Entry 8Q62 (electron microscopy, 3.72 A resolution); this record covers chains k and K of the 28 polymer chains in the assembly.

# Chain k
Name: Tubulin gamma-1 chain
From: Homo sapiens
UniProt: P23258 (TBG1_HUMAN); residues 1-451 here = UniProt positions 1-451
Chain sequence (451 residues; row label = number of the first residue in the row):
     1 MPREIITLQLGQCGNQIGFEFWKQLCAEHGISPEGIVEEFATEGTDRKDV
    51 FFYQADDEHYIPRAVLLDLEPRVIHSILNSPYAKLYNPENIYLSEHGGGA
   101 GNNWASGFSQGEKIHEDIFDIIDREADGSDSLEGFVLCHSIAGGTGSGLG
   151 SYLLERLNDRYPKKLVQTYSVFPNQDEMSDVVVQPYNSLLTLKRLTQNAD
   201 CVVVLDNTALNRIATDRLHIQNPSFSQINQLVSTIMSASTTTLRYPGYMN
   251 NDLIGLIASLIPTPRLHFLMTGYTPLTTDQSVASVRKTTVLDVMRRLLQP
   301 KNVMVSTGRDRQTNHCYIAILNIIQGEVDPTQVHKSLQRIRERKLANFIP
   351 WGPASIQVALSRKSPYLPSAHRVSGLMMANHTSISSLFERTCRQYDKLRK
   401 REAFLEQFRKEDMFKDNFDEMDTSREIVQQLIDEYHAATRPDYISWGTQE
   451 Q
Not modelled in the structure: 1-2, 42-44, 94-100, 178-179, 280-286, 307-312, 448-451
Curated features (UniProtKB/Swiss-Prot):
  - binding site (GTP): Ala142 to Gly148
  - modified residue: Ser131 (Phosphoserine)
  - natural variant: Tyr92 (Y92C: In CDCBM4), Thr331 (T331P: In CDCBM4), Leu387 (L387P: In CDCBM4)

# Chain K
Name: Gamma-tubulin complex component 4
From: Homo sapiens
UniProt: Q9UGJ1 (GCP4_HUMAN); residue numbers follow UniProt; this construct covers 1-667
Chain sequence (667 residues; row label = number of the first residue in the row):
     1 MIHELLLALSGYPGSIFTWNKRSGLQVSQDFPFLHPSETSVLNRLCRLGT
    51 DYIRFTEFIEQYTGHVQQQDHHPSQQGQGGLHGIYLRAFCTGLDSVLQPY
   101 RQALLDLEQEFLGDPHLSISHVNYFLDQFQLLFPSVMVVVEQIKSQKIHG
   151 CQILETVYKHSCGGLPPVRSALEKILAVCHGVMYKQLSAWMLHGLLLDQH
   201 EEFFIKQGPSSGNVSAQPEEDEEDLGIGGLTGKQLRELQDLRLIEEENML
   251 APSLKQFSLRVEILPSYIPVRVAEKILFVGESVQMFENQNVNLTRKGSIL
   301 KNQEDTFAAELHRLKQQPLFSLVDFEQVVDRIRSTVAEHLWKLMVEESDL
   351 LGQLKIIKDFYLLGRGELFQAFIDTAQHMLKTPPTAVTEHDVNVAFQQSA
   401 HKVLLDDDNLLPLLHLTIEYHGKEHKADATQAREGPSRETSPREAPASGW
   451 AALGLSYKVQWPLHILFTPAVLEKYNVVFKYLLSVRRVQAELQHCWALQM
   501 QRKHLKSNQTDAIKWRLRNHMAFLVDNLQYYLQVDVLESQFSQLLHQINS
   551 TRDFESIRLAHDHFLSNLLAQSFILLKPVFHCLNEILDLCHSFCSLVSQN
   601 LGPLDERGAAQLSILVKGFSRQSSLLFKILSSVRNHQINSDLAQLLLRLD
   651 YNKYYTQAGGTLGSFGM
Not modelled in the structure: 70-75, 207-252, 285-299, 423-447, 503-510, 632-635, 658-667

# Interface between chain k and chain K
Contacting residue pairs (49; chain k residue first):
  Arg47(k) - Val403(K)
  Pro162(k) - Gln501(K)  hydrogen bond (backbone-side chain)
  Leu165(k) - Met500(K)  hydrophobic
  Asp200(k) - Met500(K)
  Tyr248(k) - Arg486(K)  hydrogen bond (backbone-side chain)
  Tyr248(k) - Tyr530(K)
  Tyr248(k) - Val534(K)  hydrophobic
  Tyr248(k) - Leu537(K)
  Tyr248(k) - Glu538(K)
  Asn251(k) - Glu367(K)
  Gly255(k) - Gln493(K)
  Ile257(k) - Trp496(K)  hydrophobic
  Ala258(k) - Trp496(K)
  Ser259(k) - Phe523(K)
  Ile261(k) - Trp496(K)  hydrogen bond (backbone-side chain)
  Pro262(k) - His520(K)
  Pro264(k) - Met500(K)
  Pro264(k) - Arg516(K)
  Ile318(k) - Tyr651(K)  hydrogen bond (backbone-side chain)
  His334(k) - Tyr531(K)
  His334(k) - Asp535(K)  salt bridge
  His334(k) - Gln644(K)
  Leu337(k) - Leu647(K)  hydrophobic
  Gln338(k) - Ala643(K)  hydrogen bond (side chain-backbone)
  Gln338(k) - Leu646(K)
  Arg341(k) - Leu646(K)
  Arg341(k) - Leu649(K)  hydrogen bond (side chain-backbone)
  Arg341(k) - Asp650(K)
  Arg341(k) - Asn652(K)  hydrogen bond
  Lys344(k) - Asp650(K)  hydrogen bond (side chain-backbone)
  Phe348(k) - Asp650(K)
  Phe348(k) - Tyr651(K)  hydrophobic
  Pro350(k) - Tyr651(K)
  Gly352(k) - Tyr651(K)  hydrogen bond (backbone-side chain)
  Pro353(k) - His520(K)
  Pro353(k) - Met521(K)  hydrophobic
  Pro353(k) - Leu524(K)
  Pro353(k) - Tyr651(K)
  Ala354(k) - His520(K)
  Ala354(k) - Tyr651(K)  hydrogen bond (backbone-side chain)
  Ser355(k) - Leu647(K)  hydrogen bond (side chain-backbone)
  Ser355(k) - Asp650(K)
  Ser355(k) - Tyr651(K)
  Ile356(k) - Leu647(K)
  Ile356(k) - Asp650(K)
  Gln357(k) - Asn527(K)
  Gln357(k) - Leu528(K)
  Val358(k) - Tyr531(K)  hydrogen bond (backbone-side chain)
  Ile444(k) - Leu517(K)  hydrophobic
Also at the interface, not in a pair above, chain k (39 interface residues in all): Arg3, Asp49, Lys163, Pro246, Met249, Ile254, Thr263, Val333, Trp351, Trp446
Also at the interface, not in a pair above, chain K (34 interface residues in all): Asp374, Leu404, Leu405, Gln499, Ile513

# In short
The interface between chain k and chain K involves 39 residues on one side and 34 on the other; the contacts
include 12 hydrogen bonds and 1 salt bridge. Polar contacts include His334(k)-Asp535(K), Pro162(k)-Gln501(K)
and Tyr248(k)-Arg486(K). UniProt lists 7 GTP-binding residues on chain k.
Chain k is Tubulin gamma-1 chain and chain K is Gamma-tubulin complex component 4, both from Homo sapiens; the
structure, Early closed conformation of the g-tubulin ring complex, was determined by electron microscopy.
